PDB entry 9RFU | electron microscopy, 3.30 A resolution | chains D and E of the 9 polymer chains in the assembly

# Chain D (and E)
Protein: Siderophore exporter MmpL5
Source organism: Mycobacterium tuberculosis
Notes: chain E of this document is another copy of the same molecule, construct and numbering; everything in this record applies to it too
UniProtKB: P9WJV1 (MMPL5_MYCTU); residue numbers follow UniProt; this construct covers 20-493, 688-952
Amino-acid sequence (739 residues; row label = number of the first residue in the row; note: 194 numbers in that range are skipped by the numbering (no residue carries them; nothing is unmodelled there)):
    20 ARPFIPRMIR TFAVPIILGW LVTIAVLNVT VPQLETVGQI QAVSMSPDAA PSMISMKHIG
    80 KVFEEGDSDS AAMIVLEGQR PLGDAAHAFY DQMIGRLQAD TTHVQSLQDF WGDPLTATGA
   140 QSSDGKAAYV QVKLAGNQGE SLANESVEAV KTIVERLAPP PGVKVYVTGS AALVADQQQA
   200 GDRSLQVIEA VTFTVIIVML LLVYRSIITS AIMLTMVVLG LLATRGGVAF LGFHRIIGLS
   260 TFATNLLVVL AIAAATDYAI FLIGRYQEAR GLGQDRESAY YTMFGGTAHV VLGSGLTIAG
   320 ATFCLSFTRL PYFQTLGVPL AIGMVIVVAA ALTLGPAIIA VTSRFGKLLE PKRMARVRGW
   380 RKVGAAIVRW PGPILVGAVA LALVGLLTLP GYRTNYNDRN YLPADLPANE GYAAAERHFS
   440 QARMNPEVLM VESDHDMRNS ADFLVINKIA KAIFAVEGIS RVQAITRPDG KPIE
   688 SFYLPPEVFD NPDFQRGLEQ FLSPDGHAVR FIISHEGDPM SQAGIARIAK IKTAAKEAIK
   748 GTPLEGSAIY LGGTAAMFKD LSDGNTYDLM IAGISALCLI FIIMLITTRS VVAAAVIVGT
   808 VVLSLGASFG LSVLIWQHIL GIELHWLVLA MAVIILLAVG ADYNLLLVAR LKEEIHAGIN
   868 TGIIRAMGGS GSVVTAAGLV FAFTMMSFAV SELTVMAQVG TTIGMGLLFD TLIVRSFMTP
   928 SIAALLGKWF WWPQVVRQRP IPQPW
Residues lining bound ligands:
  - L9Q ((1S)-2-{[(S)-(2-aminoethoxy)(hydroxy)phosphoryl]oxy}-1-[(octadecanoyloxy)methyl]ethyl (9Z)-octadec-9-enoate), molecule 1: Gly396, Ala399, Leu400, Val403
  - L9Q, molecule 2: Arg796, Val798, Trp939, Pro940, Gln941
Reported in the primary citation:
  - self-association interface (contacts with another copy of this molecule); pairs are residue here / residue on that copy: Val475-Lys747 (backbone contact), Lys747-Phe473
  - mutagenesis - Q196M (4-fold), N444K (4-fold): decreased growth in response to bedaquiline
  - mutagenesis - V193D, Q196M, Y331D: unchanged growth in response to clofazimine
  - mutagenesis - Q196M (2-fold): increased growth in response to PBTZ-169
  - mutagenesis - V193D (8-fold), Y331D/N444K (2-fold), Y331D (8-fold), V902A (2-fold): increased growth in response to bedaquiline
  - mutagenesis - V193D, Y331D: unchanged expression
  - mutagenesis - V193D: decreased growth in response to PBTZ-169
  - mutagenesis - V193D (4-fold): increased growth in response to TBAJ-587
  - mutagenesis - V193D (4-fold): increased growth in response to TBAJ-876
  - mutagenesis - Y331N: unchanged growth in response to bedaquiline

# Chain D / chain E interface
Residue-residue contacts - 12 pairs, chain D then chain E:
  Trp389(D) - Trp936(E)
  Pro392(D) - Trp936(E)  hydrophobic
  Phe473(D) - Lys747(E)  hydrogen bond (backbone-side chain)
  Ala474(D) - Glu744(E)
  Val475(D) - Lys747(E)  hydrogen bond (backbone-side chain)
  Glu476(D) - Glu744(E)
  Ile478(D) - Lys747(E)  hydrogen bond (backbone-side chain)
  Arg480(D) - Glu752(E)  salt bridge
  Lys490(D) - Gly748(E)
  Ile492(D) - Lys467(E)
  Ile492(D) - Thr749(E)
  Glu723(D) - Lys743(E)  salt bridge
Interface residues without a listed pair, chain D (12 interface residues in all): Gly477

# Overview
Chain D and chain E form an interface of 12 and 8 residues respectively, with 3 hydrogen bonds and 2 salt
bridges. Polar pairs include Arg480(D)-Glu752(E), Glu723(D)-Lys743(E) and Phe473(D)-Lys747(E). From the paper:
V193D, Y331D/N444K and Y331D of chain D, among others, increase growth in response to bedaquiline; a
self-association interface involving Val475(D) and Lys747(D); 7 substitutions were tested in all.
Both chains are Siderophore exporter MmpL5 (Mycobacterium tuberculosis). Entry 9RFU (M.tuberculosis
MmpS5L5-acpM complex) was determined by electron microscopy together with 9RGB from the same study.
